PDB entry 3P2R | X-ray diffraction, 2.46 A resolution | chains A and B

# Chain A (and B)
Protein: Fluoroacetyl coenzyme A thioesterase
Source organism: Streptomyces cattleya
Notes: chain B of this document is another copy of the same molecule, construct and numbering; everything in this record applies to it too
UniProtKB: Q1EMV2 (Q1EMV2_STRCT); residue numbers follow UniProt; this construct covers 1-139
Sequence (143 residues; numbered -3 to 139; the number before each row is that of its first residue; numbers below 1 keep their minus sign (Gly-3 is residue -3)):
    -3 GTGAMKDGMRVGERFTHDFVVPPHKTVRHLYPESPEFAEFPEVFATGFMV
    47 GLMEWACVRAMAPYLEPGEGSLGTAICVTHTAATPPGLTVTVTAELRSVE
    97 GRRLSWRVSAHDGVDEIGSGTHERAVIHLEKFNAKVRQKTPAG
Unresolved in the structure: -3 to 4, 138-139
Construct notes: expression tag (-3 to 0)
UniProt features mapped onto this chain:
  - active site: Thr42, Glu50, His76
  - binding site (substrate): Phe40 to Glu50, Gly69, Arg120
  - binding site (CoA): Gly69, His76, Thr77
  - mutagenesis: Val23 (V23A: Reduced activity), Leu26 (L26A: Reduced activity), Phe33 (F33A: Reduced activity), Phe36 (F36A: Reduced activity), Thr42 (T42A: Reduced activity; T42C/S: Enhancement of acetyl-CoA binding, but reduced activity toward fluoroacetyl-CoA), Glu50 (E50A/Q: Reduced activity and affinity), His76 (H76A: Reduced activity)
Residues lining bound ligands:
  - fluoroacetic acid (FAH), molecule 1: Val23, Phe36, Phe40, Ala41, Thr42, His76
  - fluoroacetic acid (FAH), molecule 2: Val23, Leu26, Phe33, Ala41, Thr42, Gly43
  - fluoroacetic acid (FAH), molecule 3: Val23, Phe33, Phe36
  - fluoroacetic acid (FAH), molecule 4: Val39, Phe40, Thr42, His76, Thr77, Ala78, Ala79
  - fluoroacetic acid (FAH), molecule 5: Glu50, Leu68, Gly69, Arg120
  - fluoroacetic acid (FAH), molecule 6: Glu50, Val54, Ser67, Gly69, Arg120
  - fluoroacetic acid (FAH), molecule 7: Leu68, Gly69, Thr70
From the paper describing this entry:
  - binding site for fluoroacetic acid: Phe33
  - conformationally variable residues (side-chain flip): Phe33, Phe36
  - catalytic residues: Thr42, Glu50, His76
  - mutagenesis - T42A (900-fold), T42C (35-fold), T42S, E50Q (3000-fold), H76A (105-fold): decreased catalytic activity
  - mutagenesis - T42S: increased binding to acetyl-CoA
  - mutagenesis - V23A (100-fold), L26A (900-fold), F33A (2800-fold), F36A (100-fold): decreased catalytic activity on fluoroacetyl-CoA
  - mutagenesis - V23A, F36A: unchanged catalytic activity on acetyl-CoA
  - specificity-determining residues: Val23, Phe36
  - mutagenesis - R120A, R120K, R120Q: decreased stability
  - mutagenesis - V23N, V23Q: abolished catalytic activity on fluoroacetyl-CoA
  - mutagenesis - F36A (100-fold): decreased binding to fluoroacetyl-CoA

# How chain A and chain B interact
Residue-residue contacts (95; chain A residue first):
  Phe15(A) - Tyr27(B)  hydrophobic
  Phe15(A) - Glu29(B)
  His20(A) - Glu29(B)
  Lys21(A) - Leu26(B)  hydrogen bond (side chain-backbone)
  Lys21(A) - Tyr27(B)
  Lys21(A) - Pro28(B)
  Lys21(A) - Glu29(B)  salt bridge
  Leu26(A) - Lys21(B)  hydrogen bond (backbone-side chain)
  Leu26(A) - Gly43(B)
  Leu26(A) - Phe44(B)  hydrophobic
  Leu26(A) - Gly47(B)
  Tyr27(A) - Phe15(B)  hydrophobic
  Tyr27(A) - Lys21(B)
  Tyr27(A) - Phe40(B)
  Tyr27(A) - Phe44(B)  hydrogen bond (side chain-backbone)
  Tyr27(A) - Gly47(B)
  Tyr27(A) - Leu48(B)
  Tyr27(A) - Trp51(B)  hydrophobic
  Glu29(A) - Phe15(B)
  Glu29(A) - His20(B)  salt bridge
  Glu29(A) - Lys21(B)  salt bridge
  Glu29(A) - Trp51(B)
  Ser30(A) - Trp51(B)  hydrogen bond
  Glu32(A) - Trp51(B)  hydrogen bond
  Glu32(A) - Arg55(B)
  Phe33(A) - Gly47(B)
  Phe33(A) - Trp51(B)  hydrophobic
  Phe36(A) - Ser67(B)
  Phe36(A) - Leu68(B)  hydrophobic
  Pro37(A) - Phe128(B)  hydrophobic
  Pro37(A) - Asn129(B)
  Val39(A) - Val132(B)  hydrophobic
  Phe40(A) - Tyr27(B)
  Thr42(A) - Glu50(B)
  Thr42(A) - Gly69(B)
  Gly43(A) - Gly43(B)
  Phe44(A) - Leu26(B)
  Phe44(A) - Tyr27(B)  hydrogen bond (backbone-side chain)
  Gly47(A) - Leu26(B)
  Gly47(A) - Tyr27(B)
  Gly47(A) - Phe33(B)
  Leu48(A) - Tyr27(B)
  Glu50(A) - Thr42(B)
  Trp51(A) - Tyr27(B)  hydrophobic
  Trp51(A) - Glu29(B)
  Trp51(A) - Ser30(B)  hydrogen bond
  Trp51(A) - Pro31(B)
  Trp51(A) - Glu32(B)  hydrogen bond
  Trp51(A) - Phe33(B)  hydrophobic
  Val54(A) - Glu32(B)
  Arg55(A) - Glu32(B)  salt bridge
  Ser67(A) - Phe36(B)
  Gly69(A) - Thr42(B)
  Gly69(A) - His76(B)
  Thr70(A) - Thr75(B)
  Thr70(A) - His76(B)  hydrogen bond (backbone-backbone)
  Ala71(A) - Val74(B)
  Ile72(A) - Thr42(B)
  Ile72(A) - Ile72(B)
  Ile72(A) - Cys73(B)
  Ile72(A) - Val74(B)  hydrogen bond (backbone-backbone)
  Cys73(A) - Ile72(B)
  Cys73(A) - Cys73(B)  disulfide
  Val74(A) - Ala71(B)
  Val74(A) - Ile72(B)  hydrogen bond (backbone-backbone)
  Thr75(A) - Thr70(B)
  His76(A) - Gly69(B)
  His76(A) - Thr70(B)  hydrogen bond (backbone-backbone)
  Ala79(A) - Phe128(B)  hydrophobic
  Ala79(A) - Val132(B)  hydrophobic
  Ala79(A) - Lys135(B)  hydrogen bond (backbone-side chain)
  Pro81(A) - Val132(B)
  Pro81(A) - Lys135(B)
  Pro81(A) - Thr136(B)
  Pro82(A) - Thr136(B)
  Gly83(A) - Pro137(B)
  Leu84(A) - Lys135(B)
  Leu84(A) - Pro137(B)
  Asp108(A) - Lys135(B)  salt bridge
  Val110(A) - Lys135(B)
  Asp111(A) - Lys135(B)  salt bridge
  Arg120(A) - Phe36(B)
  Phe128(A) - Pro37(B)  hydrophobic
  Phe128(A) - Ala79(B)  hydrophobic
  Asn129(A) - Pro37(B)
  Val132(A) - Pro81(B)
  Lys135(A) - Ala79(B)
  Lys135(A) - Leu84(B)
  Lys135(A) - Asp108(B)  salt bridge
  Lys135(A) - Val110(B)
  Lys135(A) - Asp111(B)  salt bridge
  Thr136(A) - Pro81(B)
  Pro137(A) - Pro82(B)
  Pro137(A) - Gly83(B)
  Pro137(A) - Leu84(B)  hydrophobic
Interface residues without a listed pair, chain A (52 interface residues in all): Pro28, Pro31, Glu38, Val46, Thr80, Leu125
Interface residues without a listed pair, chain B (52 interface residues in all): Val39, Met45, Val46, Val54, Thr77, Leu125
Cross-chain cystine bridges: Cys73(A)-Cys73(B)

# Summary
The chain A/chain B interface involves 52 residues from each chain; the contacts include 1 disulfide bond, 13
hydrogen bonds and 8 salt bridges. Polar contacts include Lys21(A)-Glu29(B), Glu29(A)-His20(B) and
Arg55(A)-Glu32(B). The paper reports catalytic residues Thr42(A), Glu50(A) and His76(A); T42A, T42C and T42S
of chain A, among others, reduce catalytic activity; 14 substitutions were tested in all.
Both chains are Fluoroacetyl coenzyme A thioesterase (Streptomyces cattleya). Entry 3P2R (Crystal structure of
the fluoroacetyl-CoA-specific thioesterase FlK in complex with fluoroacetate) was determined by X-ray
diffraction, deposited together with 3P2Q, 3P2S, 3P3F and 3P3I.
